PDB entry 8BGU | electron microscopy, 4.10 A resolution (low resolution: residue-level contacts below are approximate; hydrogen-bond / salt-bridge calls are withheld) | chains F and B of the 4 polymer chains in the assembly

Chain F:
Protein: E3 ubiquitin-protein ligase Mdm2
Organism: Homo sapiens
Notes: EC 2.3.2.27
UniProt: Q00987 (MDM2_HUMAN); numbering as in UniProt (aligned over 1-491)
Chain sequence (491 residues; numbered 1 to 491; the number before each row is that of its first residue):
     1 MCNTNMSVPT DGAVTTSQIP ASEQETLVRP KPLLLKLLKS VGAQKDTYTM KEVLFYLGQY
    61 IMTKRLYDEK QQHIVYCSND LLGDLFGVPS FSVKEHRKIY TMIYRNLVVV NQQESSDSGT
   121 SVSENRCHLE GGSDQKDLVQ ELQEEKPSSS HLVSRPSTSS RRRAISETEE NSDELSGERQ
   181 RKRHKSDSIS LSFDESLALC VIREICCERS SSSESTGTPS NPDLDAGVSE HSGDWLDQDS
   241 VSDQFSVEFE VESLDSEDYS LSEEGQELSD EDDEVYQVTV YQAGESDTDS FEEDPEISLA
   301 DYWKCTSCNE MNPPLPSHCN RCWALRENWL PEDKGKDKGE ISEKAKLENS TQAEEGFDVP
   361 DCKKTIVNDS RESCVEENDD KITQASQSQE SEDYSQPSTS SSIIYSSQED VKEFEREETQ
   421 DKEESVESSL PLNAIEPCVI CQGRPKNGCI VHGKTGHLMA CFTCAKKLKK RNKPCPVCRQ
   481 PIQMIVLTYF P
Unresolved in the structure: 1-292, 335-491
Curated features (UniProtKB/Swiss-Prot):
  - zinc finger: L299 to N328 (RanBP2-type), C438 to R479 (RING-type)
  - region: D223 to S232 (Interaction with USP7)
  - motif: R179 to K185 (Nuclear localization signal), S190 to I202 (Nuclear export signal), K466 to K473 (Nucleolar localization signal)
  - binding site (Zn(2+)): C305, C308, C319, C322
  - modified residue: S166 (Phosphoserine), S190 (Phosphoserine), S240 (Phosphoserine), S242 (Phosphoserine), S246 (Phosphoserine), S260 (Phosphoserine), S262 (Phosphoserine), S386 (Phosphoserine), S395 (Phosphoserine), S407 (Phosphoserine), T419 (Phosphothreonine), S425 (Phosphoserine), S429 (Phosphoserine)
  - mutagenesis: G58 (G58A: No effect on its ability to induce apoptosis), C305 (C305S: No loss of ubiquitin ligase E3 activity), C374 (C374T: No loss of ubiquitin ligase E3 activity), S386 (S386A: In MDM2-6A mutant; abolished phosphorylation by ATM and ubiquitination by the SCF(FBXO31) complex; when associated with A-395, A-407, A-419, A-425 and A-429), S395 (S395A: In MDM2-6A mutant; abolished phosphorylation by ATM and ubiquitination by the SCF(FBXO31) complex; when associated with A-386, A-407, A-419, A-425 and A-429), S407 (S407A: In MDM2-6A mutant; abolished phosphorylation by ATM and ubiquitination by the SCF(FBXO31) complex; when associated with A-386, A-395, A-419, A-425 and A-429), T419 (T419A: In MDM2-6A mutant; abolished phosphorylation by ATM and ubiquitination by the SCF(FBXO31) complex; when associated with A-386, A-395, A-407, A-425 and A-429), S425 (S425A: In MDM2-6A mutant; abolished phosphorylation by ATM and ubiquitination by the SCF(FBXO31) complex; when associated with A-386, A-395, A-407, A-419 and A-429), S429 (S429A: In MDM2-6A mutant; abolished phosphorylation by ATM and ubiquitination by the SCF(FBXO31) complex; when associated with A-386, A-395, A-407, A-419 and A-425), C438 (C438L: No loss of ubiquitin ligase E3 activity), C441 (C441G: Fails to interact with MDM4), C449 (C449A: Loss of ubiquitin ligase E3 activity; C449S: No substantial decrease of ubiquitin ligase E3 activity), 7 further mutagenesis entries in UniProt
Residues lining bound ligands: Zn2+ (ZN): C305, S307, C308, C319, C322

Chain B:
Protein: 60S ribosomal protein L11
Organism: Homo sapiens
UniProt: P62913 (RL11_HUMAN); numbering as in UniProt (aligned over 1-178)
Chain sequence (178 residues; row label = number of the first residue in the row):
     1 MAQDQGEKEN PMRELRIRKL CLNICVGESG DRLTRAAKVL EQLTGQTPVF SKARYTVRSF
    61 GIRRNEKIAV HCTVRGAKAE EILEKGLKVR EYELRKNNFS DTGNFGFGIQ EHIDLGIKYD
   121 PSIGIYGLDF YVVLGRPGFS IADKKRRTGC IGAKHRISKE EAMRWFQQKY DGIILPGK
Unresolved in the structure: 1-2
Curated features (UniProtKB/Swiss-Prot):
  - modified residue: A2 (N-acetylalanine), T44 (Phosphothreonine), T47 (Phosphothreonine), K52 (N6-acetyllysine), K85 (N6-acetyllysine)
  - cross-link (Glycyl lysine isopeptide (Lys-Gly)): K38 (interchain with G-Cter in SUMO2), K52 (interchain with G-Cter in SUMO2), K154 (interchain with G-Cter in SUMO2)
  - natural variant: L20 (L20H: In DBA7), E161 (deletion: In DBA7)

How chain F and chain B interact:
Pairs across the interface - 4 pairs, chain F then chain B:
  R321(F) with V57(B)
  W329(F) with F107(B); G108(B)
  L330(F) with G108(B)
Also at the interface, not in a pair above, chain F (7 interface residues in all): A300, P316, C322, P331
Also at the interface, not in a pair above, chain B (6 interface residues in all): C25, S59, T102
Interface features reported in the paper:
  - interface residues, chain F: E293(F)

Overview:
7 residues of chain F face 6 of chain B across their interface. Ligands of chain F: Zn2+. UniProt lists 4
Zn2+-binding residues and 19 mutagenesis sites on chain F. The paper reports the interface residue E293(F).
Here chain F is E3 ubiquitin-protein ligase Mdm2 and chain B is 60S ribosomal protein L11, both from Homo
sapiens. Entry 8BGU (human MDM2-5S RNP) was determined by electron microscopy.
